PDB entry 5N57 | X-ray diffraction, 2.30 A resolution | chains A and B

[Chain A (and B)]
Molecule: Superoxide dismutase
Organism: Staphylococcus aureus
Notes: EC 1.15.1.1; chain B of this document is another copy of the same molecule, construct and numbering; everything in this record applies to it too
UniProtKB: W8UU58 (W8UU58_STAAU); residues 1-199 here = UniProt positions 1-199
Sequence (199 residues; numbered 1 to 199; the number before each row is that of its first residue):
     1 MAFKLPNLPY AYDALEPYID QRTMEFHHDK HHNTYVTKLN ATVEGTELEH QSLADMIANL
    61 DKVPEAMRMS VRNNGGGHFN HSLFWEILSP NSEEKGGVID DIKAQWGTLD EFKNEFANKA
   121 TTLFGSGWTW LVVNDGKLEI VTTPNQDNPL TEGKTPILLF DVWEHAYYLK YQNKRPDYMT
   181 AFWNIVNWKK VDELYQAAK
Not modelled in the structure: 1
Metal / ion sites: Mn2+: His27, His81, Asp161, His165

[How chain A and chain B interact]
Contacting residue pairs - 37 pairs, chain A then chain B:
  Phe26(A) - Tyr168(B)
  Phe26(A) - Gln172(B)
  Lys30(A) - Asn173(B)
  His31(A) - Glu164(B)
  His31(A) - Tyr168(B)  hydrogen bond
  His31(A) - Asn173(B)
  Tyr35(A) - Phe124(B)  hydrophobic
  Asn73(A) - Phe124(B)
  Phe124(A) - Tyr35(B)  hydrophobic
  Phe124(A) - Asn73(B)
  Phe124(A) - Asn145(B)
  Phe124(A) - Gln146(B)
  Phe124(A) - Trp163(B)  hydrophobic
  Gly125(A) - Ser126(B)
  Gly125(A) - Asn145(B)
  Gly125(A) - Trp163(B)
  Ser126(A) - Gly125(B)
  Ser126(A) - Ser126(B)  hydrogen bond
  Asn145(A) - Phe124(B)
  Asn145(A) - Gly125(B)
  Gln146(A) - Phe124(B)
  Trp163(A) - Gly125(B)
  Trp163(A) - Glu164(B)
  Glu164(A) - His31(B)
  Glu164(A) - Trp163(B)
  Glu164(A) - Glu164(B)
  Glu164(A) - His165(B)  salt bridge
  His165(A) - Glu164(B)  salt bridge
  His165(A) - Tyr168(B)
  Tyr168(A) - Phe26(B)
  Tyr168(A) - His31(B)  hydrogen bond
  Tyr168(A) - His165(B)
  Tyr168(A) - Leu169(B)  hydrophobic
  Gln172(A) - Phe26(B)
  Asn173(A) - Phe26(B)
  Asn173(A) - Lys30(B)
  Asn173(A) - His31(B)
Interface residues without a listed pair, chain A (19 interface residues in all): Arg22, Leu169, Lys174
Interface residues without a listed pair, chain B (18 interface residues in all): Arg22

[Overview]
19 residues of chain A face 18 of chain B across their interface, with 3 hydrogen bonds and 2 salt bridges.
Polar contacts include Glu164(A)-His165(B), His31(A)-Tyr168(B) and Ser126(A)-Ser126(B). His27(A), His81(A),
Asp161(A) and His165(A) coordinate Mn2+.
Both chains are Superoxide dismutase (Staphylococcus aureus). Entry 5N57 (Staphylococcus aureus cambialistic
superoxide dismutase SodM) was determined by X-ray diffraction (same publication as 5N56).
